8E95 - chains A and B of the 8 polymer chains in the assembly; structure by electron microscopy, 2.90 A resolution.

== Chain A (and B) ==
Protein: DNA-directed RNA polymerase subunit alpha
Source organism: Mycobacterium tuberculosis
Notes: EC 2.7.7.6; chain B of this document is another copy of the same molecule, construct and numbering; everything in this record applies to it too
UniProt: A5U8D3 (RPOA_MYCTA); residue numbers follow UniProt; this construct covers 1-347
Chain sequence (347 residues; row label = number of the first residue in the row):
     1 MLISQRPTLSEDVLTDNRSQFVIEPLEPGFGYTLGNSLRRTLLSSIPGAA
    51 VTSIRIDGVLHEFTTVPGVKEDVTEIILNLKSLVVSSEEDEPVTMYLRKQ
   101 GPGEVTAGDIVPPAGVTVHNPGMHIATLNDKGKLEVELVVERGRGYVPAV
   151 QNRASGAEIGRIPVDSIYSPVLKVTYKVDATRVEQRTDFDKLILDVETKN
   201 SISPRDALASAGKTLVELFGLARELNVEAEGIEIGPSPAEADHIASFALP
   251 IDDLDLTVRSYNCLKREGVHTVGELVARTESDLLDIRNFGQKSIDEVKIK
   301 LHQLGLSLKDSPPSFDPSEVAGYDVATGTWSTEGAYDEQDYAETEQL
Unresolved in the structure: 227-347 (chain B: 238-347)

== How chain A and chain B interact ==
Pairs across the interface (73; chain A residue first):
  Met1(A) - Arg142(B)  hydrogen bond (backbone-backbone)
  Met1(A) - Gly143(B)
  Leu2(A) - Arg142(B)
  Leu2(A) - Gly143(B)
  Leu2(A) - Arg144(B)
  Arg6(A) - Glu217(B)
  Pro7(A) - Leu218(B)  hydrophobic
  Pro7(A) - Leu221(B)
  Thr8(A) - Leu221(B)
  Leu9(A) - Leu221(B)
  Leu9(A) - Ala222(B)  hydrophobic
  Leu9(A) - Leu225(B)  hydrophobic
  Leu26(A) - Leu218(B)  hydrophobic
  Glu27(A) - Arg144(B)  salt bridge
  Gly29(A) - Arg40(B)  hydrogen bond (backbone-side chain)
  Phe30(A) - Ser37(B)
  Phe30(A) - Arg40(B)
  Phe30(A) - Thr41(B)
  Phe30(A) - Leu215(B)  hydrophobic
  Phe30(A) - Leu218(B)  hydrophobic
  Thr33(A) - Asn36(B)
  Thr33(A) - Ser37(B)
  Leu34(A) - Phe219(B)  hydrophobic
  Ser37(A) - Thr33(B)
  Ser37(A) - Ser37(B)
  Ser37(A) - Phe219(B)
  Arg40(A) - Gly29(B)  hydrogen bond (side chain-backbone)
  Arg40(A) - Tyr32(B)
  Arg40(A) - Thr33(B)  hydrogen bond
  Ser45(A) - Ile232(B)
  Pro47(A) - Met1(B)  hydrophobic
  Pro47(A) - Glu230(B)
  Gly143(A) - Met1(B)
  Arg144(A) - Met1(B)
  Arg144(A) - Glu27(B)  salt bridge
  Arg144(A) - Ile232(B)
  Arg186(A) - Val147(B)
  Arg186(A) - Pro148(B)
  Arg186(A) - Ala149(B)  hydrogen bond (side chain-backbone)
  Arg186(A) - Val150(B)
  Arg186(A) - Gln151(B)
  Arg205(A) - Leu225(B)  hydrogen bond (side chain-backbone)
  Asp206(A) - Asn226(B)
  Leu208(A) - Leu225(B)  hydrophobic
  Ala209(A) - Ala222(B)
  Ala209(A) - Asn226(B)
  Ala209(A) - Ala229(B)  hydrophobic
  Ser210(A) - Ala229(B)
  Ser210(A) - Glu230(B)  hydrogen bond (side chain-backbone)
  Gly212(A) - Phe219(B)
  Lys213(A) - Arg223(B)
  Lys213(A) - Ala229(B)
  Thr214(A) - Gly231(B)
  Thr214(A) - Ile232(B)  hydrogen bond (side chain-backbone)
  Leu215(A) - Phe219(B)  hydrophobic
  Val216(A) - Phe219(B)
  Val216(A) - Gly220(B)
  Glu217(A) - Ile232(B)
  Glu217(A) - Ile234(B)
  Leu218(A) - Phe30(B)  hydrophobic
  Phe219(A) - Leu34(B)  hydrophobic
  Phe219(A) - Ser37(B)
  Phe219(A) - Leu215(B)  hydrophobic
  Phe219(A) - Val216(B)
  Phe219(A) - Phe219(B)  hydrophobic
  Leu221(A) - Leu9(B)
  Leu221(A) - Ile23(B)  hydrophobic
  Ala222(A) - Leu208(B)
  Ala222(A) - Ala209(B)
  Arg223(A) - Lys213(B)
  Leu225(A) - Arg205(B)
  Leu225(A) - Leu208(B)  hydrophobic
  Asn226(A) - Ala209(B)
Other interface residues (no listed pair), chain A (46 interface residues in all): Phe21, Ile23, Pro28, Leu38, Thr41, Glu184, Gln185, Gly220, Glu224
Other interface residues (no listed pair), chain B (51 interface residues in all): Pro7, Phe21, Leu38, Ser44, Pro47, Glu141, Tyr168, Gly212, Val227, Glu233

== Summary ==
Chain A and chain B form an interface of 46 and 51 residues respectively; the contacts include 8 hydrogen
bonds and 2 salt bridges. Polar contacts include Glu27(A)-Arg144(B), Gly29(A)-Arg40(B) and Arg40(A)-Thr33(B).
Chain A and chain B are both DNA-directed RNA polymerase subunit alpha (Mycobacterium tuberculosis); the
structure, Mycobacterium tuberculosis RNAP elongation complex, was determined by electron microscopy (same
publication as 8E74, 8E79, 8E82 and 8E8M).
